Entry 8PFH (X-ray diffraction, 3.24 A resolution); this record covers chains B and C of the 4 polymer chains in the assembly.

[Chain B]
Name: Cell division control protein 3
Source organism: Saccharomyces cerevisiae
UniProt: P32457 (CDC3_YEAST); numbering as in UniProt (aligned over 81-410)
Chain sequence (332 residues; numbered 79 to 410; the number before each row is that of its first residue):
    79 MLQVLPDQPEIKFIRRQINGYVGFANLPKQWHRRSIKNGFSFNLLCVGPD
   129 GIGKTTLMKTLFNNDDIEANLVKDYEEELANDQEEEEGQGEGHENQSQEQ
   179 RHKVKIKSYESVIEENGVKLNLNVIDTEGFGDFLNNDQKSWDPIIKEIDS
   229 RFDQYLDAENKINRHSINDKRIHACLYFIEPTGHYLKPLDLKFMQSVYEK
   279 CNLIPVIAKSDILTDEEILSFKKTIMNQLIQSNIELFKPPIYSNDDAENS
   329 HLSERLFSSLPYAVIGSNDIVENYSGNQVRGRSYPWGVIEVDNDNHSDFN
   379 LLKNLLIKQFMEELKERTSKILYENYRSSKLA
Unresolved in the structure: 79-97, 152-176, 410
Sequence notes: initiating methionine (79); expression tag (80)
Ligand contacts:
  - GDP (guanosine-5'-diphosphate), molecule 1: Pro127, Asp128, Gly129, Ile130, Gly131, Lys132, Thr133, Thr134, Asp204, Lys287, Ser288, Asp289, Ile290, Val342, Ile343, Gly344, Arg360, Tyr362
  - GDP, molecule 2: Thr260, His262, Ile290, Leu291, Glu295
UniProt features mapped onto this chain:
  - region: Gly126 to Thr133 (G1 motif), Asp204 to Gly207 (G3 motif), Ala286 to Asp289 (G4 motif)
  - binding site (GTP): Gly126 to Thr133, Gly207, Lys287 to Glu295, Gly344, Arg360
  - modified residue: Ser175 (Phosphoserine)
  - cross-link: Lys287 (Glycyl lysine isopeptide (Lys-Gly) (interchain with G-Cter in SUMO))
  - mutagenesis: Lys287 (K287R: Abolishes sumoylation)
What the authors report for this chain:
  - binding site for GDP: His262, Lys287, Arg360
  - contacts within the chain: Asp289-Arg360

[Chain C]
Name: CDC12 isoform 1
Source organism: Saccharomyces cerevisiae
UniProt: A0A6A5PZQ6 (A0A6A5PZQ6_YEASX); numbering as in UniProt (aligned over 1-314)
Chain sequence (330 residues; numbered -15 to 314; the number before each row is that of its first residue; numbers below 1 keep their minus sign (Met-15 is residue -15)):
   -15 MGSSHHHHHHSQDPNSMSAATATAAPVPPPVGISNLPNQRYKIVNEEGGT
    35 FTVMLCGESGLGKTTFINTLFQTVLKRADGQQHRQEPIRKTVEIDITRAL
    85 LEEKHFELRVNVIDTPGFGDNVNNNKAWQPLVDFIDDQHDSYMRQEQQPY
   135 RTKKFDLRVHAVLYFIRPTGHGLKPIDIETMKRLSTRANLIPVIAKADTL
   185 TAQELQQFKSRIRQVIEAQEIRIFTPPLDADSKEDAKSGSNPDSAAVEHA
   235 RQLIEAMPFAIVGSEKKFDNGQGTQVVARKYPWGLVEIENDSHCDFRKLR
   285 ALLLRTYLLDLISTTQEMHYETYRRLRLEG
Unresolved in the structure: -15 to 11, 62, 65-66, 215-224, 314
Sequence notes: initiating methionine (-15); expression tag (-14 to 0)
Ligand contacts:
  - GDP (guanosine-5'-diphosphate), molecule 1: Glu42, Ser43, Gly44, Leu45, Gly46, Lys47, Thr48, Thr49, Arg68, Lys180, Asp182, Thr183, Ile245, Val246, Gly247, Arg263, Tyr265
  - GDP, molecule 2: Thr153, Gly154, His155, Thr183, Leu184, Glu188
What the authors report for this chain:
  - binding site for GDP: His155

[How chain B and chain C interact]
Residue-residue contacts (94):
  Gly98(B) with Gln56(C)
  Tyr99(B) with Glu87(C); Arg289(C), hydrogen bond (backbone-side chain)
  Val100(B) with Leu54(C); Phe55(C); Gln56(C); Glu87(C), hydrogen bond (backbone-side chain); Leu288(C), hydrophobic
  Gly101(B) with Leu288(C); Arg289(C)
  Phe102(B) with Leu85(C); Glu86(C); Glu87(C); Phe90(C); Leu92(C), hydrophobic
  Ala103(B) with Glu87(C); Lys88(C); Phe90(C), hydrophobic
  Asn104(B) with Arg289(C)
  Leu105(B) with Leu292(C), hydrophobic; Leu293(C)
  Pro106(B) with Tyr25(C); Val28(C), hydrophobic; Asn29(C); Phe90(C), hydrophobic
  Lys107(B) with Tyr25(C)
  Gln108(B) with Leu288(C); Arg289(C), hydrogen bond (side chain-backbone); Thr290(C); Leu292(C), hydrogen bond (side chain-backbone); Leu293(C), hydrogen bond (side chain-backbone)
  Trp109(B) with Arg24(C); Val28(C), hydrophobic; Leu293(C)
  His110(B) with Pro21(C); Asn22(C), hydrogen bond
  Ser113(B) with Arg24(C)
  Phe118(B) with Leu20(C); Pro21(C)
  Leu139(B) with Val15(C)
  Phe140(B) with Val15(C)
  Asn141(B) with Pro13(C); Val15(C)
  Ile191(B) with Ile17(C)
  Glu193(B) with Val15(C); Ile17(C); Ser18(C)
  Asn194(B) with Ser18(C), hydrogen bond
  Val196(B) with Ile17(C); Pro21(C), hydrophobic
  Lys197(B) with Ile17(C)
  Leu198(B) with Ile17(C), hydrophobic
  Glu237(B) with Arg135(C), salt bridge
  Lys239(B) with Arg308(C), hydrogen bond (backbone-side chain)
  Ile240(B) with Arg308(C), hydrogen bond (backbone-side chain); Arg309(C); Leu312(C)
  Asn241(B) with Arg309(C), hydrogen bond (backbone-side chain)
  Arg242(B) with Glu130(C), salt bridge; Glu305(C); Arg308(C)
  Tyr320(B) with Lys26(C); Ile27(C); Glu30(C)
  Asn322(B) with His89(C), hydrogen bond
  Arg358(B) with Pro13(C)
  Asp370(B) with Pro13(C)
  Lys381(B) with Pro14(C), hydrogen bond (side chain-backbone)
  Ile385(B) with Val15(C), hydrophobic; Gly16(C); Ile17(C), hydrophobic; Leu20(C); Gln23(C), hydrogen bond (backbone-side chain)
  Lys386(B) with Asn19(C); Gln23(C), hydrogen bond (backbone-side chain)
  Gln387(B) with Gln23(C)
  Phe388(B) with Gln23(C)
  Met389(B) with Leu20(C), hydrophobic; Gln23(C), hydrogen bond (backbone-side chain)
  Glu390(B) with Leu20(C); Gln23(C), hydrogen bond (backbone-side chain); Arg24(C), salt bridge
  Glu391(B) with Ile27(C)
  Glu394(B) with Arg24(C), salt bridge
  Tyr401(B) with Arg135(C)
  Glu402(B) with Tyr134(C); Arg135(C), salt bridge
  Asn403(B) with Tyr134(C), hydrogen bond
  Arg405(B) with Glu130(C), hydrogen bond (side chain-backbone); Gln132(C), hydrogen bond (side chain-backbone); Pro133(C), hydrogen bond (side chain-backbone); Arg135(C)
  Ser406(B) with Tyr134(C)
  Leu409(B) with Pro133(C), hydrophobic
Other interface residues (no listed pair), chain B (53 interface residues in all): Arg112, Ile114, Glu192, His243, Asn327
Other interface residues (no listed pair), chain C (47 interface residues in all): Gln131, Tyr291, Ile296, Ser297, Glu313
From the paper, about this interface:
  - interface residues, chain B: Phe118(B), Glu390(B), Glu394(B)
  - interface residues, chain C: Phe90(C)

[Summary]
Chain B and chain C form an interface of 53 and 47 residues respectively, with 20 hydrogen bonds and 5 salt
bridges. Polar pairs include Glu237(B)-Arg135(C), Arg242(B)-Glu130(C) and Glu390(B)-Arg24(C). Bound to chain
B: GDP. From the paper: a binding site for GDP at His262(B), Lys287(B) and His155(C) among others; interface
residues Phe118(B), Glu390(B) and Phe90(C) among others.
Here chain B is Cell division control protein 3 and chain C is CDC12 isoform 1, both from Saccharomyces
cerevisiae. Entry 8PFH (Crystal structure of the yeast septin complex Shs1-Cdc12-Cdc3-Cdc10) was determined by
X-ray diffraction.
